2JJ1 - chains D and G of the 7 polymer chains in the assembly; structure by X-ray diffraction, 2.70 A resolution.

== Chain D ==
Name: ATP synthase subunit beta
Source organism: Bos taurus
Notes: EC 3.6.1.34
UniProtKB: P00829 (ATPB_BOVIN); residues -3 to 478 here correspond to UniProt positions 47-528 (UniProt number = residue number + 50)
Chain sequence (482 residues; each row starts with the number of its first residue; numbers below 1 keep their minus sign (Ala-3 is residue -3)):
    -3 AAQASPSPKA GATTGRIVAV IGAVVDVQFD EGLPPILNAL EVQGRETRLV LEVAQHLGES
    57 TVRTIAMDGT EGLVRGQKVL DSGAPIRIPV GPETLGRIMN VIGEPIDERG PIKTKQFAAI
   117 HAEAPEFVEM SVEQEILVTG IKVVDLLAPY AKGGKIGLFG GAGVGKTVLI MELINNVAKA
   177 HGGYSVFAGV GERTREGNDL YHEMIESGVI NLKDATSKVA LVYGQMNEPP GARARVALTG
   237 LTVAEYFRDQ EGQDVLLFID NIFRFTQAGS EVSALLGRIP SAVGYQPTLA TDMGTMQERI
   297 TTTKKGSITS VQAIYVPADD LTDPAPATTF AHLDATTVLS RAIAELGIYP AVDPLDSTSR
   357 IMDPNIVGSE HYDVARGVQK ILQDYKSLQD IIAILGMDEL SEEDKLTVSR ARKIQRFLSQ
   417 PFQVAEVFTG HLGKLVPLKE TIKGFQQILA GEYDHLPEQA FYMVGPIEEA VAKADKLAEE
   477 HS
Not modelled in the structure: -3 to 8, 476-478
Ion coordination: Mg2+: Thr163 (together with ADP)
Residues lining bound ligands: ADP (adenosine-5'-diphosphate): Gly157, Ala158, Gly159, Val160, Gly161, Lys162, Thr163, Val164, Arg189, Tyr345, Pro346, Phe418, Ala421, Phe424, Thr425
Swiss-Prot annotation at these positions:
  - binding site (ADP): Gly159, Val160, Gly161, Lys162, Thr163, Val164
  - binding site (ATP): Gly159, Gly161, Lys162, Thr163, Val164, Arg189
  - binding site (phosphate): Gly159, Val160, Gly161, Lys162, Thr163
  - binding site (Mg(2+)): Thr163, Glu188
  - modified residue: Lys74 (N6-acetyllysine), Lys111 (N6-acetyllysine), Lys148 (N6-acetyllysine), Lys209 (N6-acetyllysine), Lys214 (N6-acetyllysine), Thr262 (Phosphothreonine), Ser365 (Phosphoserine), Lys376 (N6-acetyllysine), Ser383 (Phosphoserine), Lys430 (N6-acetyllysine), Lys435 (N6-acetyllysine), Lys472 (N6-acetyllysine)
  - glycosylation: Ser56 (O-linked (GlcNAc) serine)

== Chain G ==
Name: ATP synthase gamma chain
Source organism: Bos taurus
Notes: EC 3.6.1.34
UniProtKB: P05631 (ATPG_BOVIN); residues 1-272 here correspond to UniProt positions 26-297 (UniProt number = residue number + 25)
Chain sequence (272 residues; row label = number of the first residue in the row):
     1 ATLKDITRRL KSIKNIQKIT KSMKMVAAAK YARAERELKP ARVYGVGSLA LYEKADIKTP
    61 EDKKKHLIIG VSSDRGLCGA IHSSVAKQMK SEAANLAAAG KEVKIIGVGD KIRSILHRTH
   121 SDQFLVTFKE VGRRPPTFGD ASVIALELLN SGYEFDEGSI IFNRFRSVIS YKTEEKPIFS
   181 LDTISSAESM SIYDDIDADV LRNYQEYSLA NIIYYSLKES TTSEQSARMT AMDNASKNAS
   241 EMIDKLTLTF NRTRQAVITK ELIEIISGAA AL
Not modelled in the structure: 48-71, 90-105, 116-128, 141-160, 174-205
Residues lining bound ligands: piceatannol (PIT): Ala256, Thr259, Lys260, Ile263, Glu264
Swiss-Prot annotation at these positions:
  - modified residue: Lys14 (N6-acetyllysine), Lys24 (N6-succinyllysine), Lys30 (N6-acetyllysine), Lys90 (N6-acetyllysine), Ser121 (Phosphoserine), Lys129 (N6-acetyllysine), Lys172 (N6-acetyllysine), Lys245 (N6-succinyllysine)

== How chain D and chain G interact ==
Contacting residue pairs (21; chain D residue first):
  Gly273(D) - Leu272(G)
  Arg274(D) - Leu272(G)
  Ile275(D) - Ala269(G)  hydrophobic
  Ile275(D) - Leu272(G)  hydrophobic
  Pro276(D) - Ile265(G)
  Pro276(D) - Gly268(G)
  Pro276(D) - Ala269(G)
  Ser277(D) - Ile265(G)
  Ala278(D) - Glu261(G)
  Val279(D) - Glu261(G)
  Asp386(D) - Arg8(G)  salt bridge
  Asp386(D) - Ser12(G)
  Asp386(D) - Ile16(G)
  Ile387(D) - Asn15(G)
  Ile387(D) - Ile19(G)  hydrophobic
  Ile390(D) - Ile16(G)  hydrophobic
  Leu391(D) - Ile19(G)  hydrophobic
  Leu391(D) - Leu77(G)
  Leu391(D) - Met232(G)  hydrophobic
  Glu395(D) - Met23(G)
  Glu395(D) - Arg75(G)  salt bridge
Also at the interface, not in a pair above, chain D (13 interface residues in all): Ala270
Also at the interface, not in a pair above, chain G (18 interface residues in all): Thr20, Gly76, Arg133, Glu264

== In short ==
13 residues of chain D and 18 residues of chain G are in contact, with 2 salt bridges. Polar pairs include
Asp386(D)-Arg8(G) and Glu395(D)-Arg75(G). Chain D binds ADP. Ligands of chain G: piceatannol.
Chain D is ATP synthase subunit beta and chain G is ATP synthase gamma chain, both from Bos taurus; the
structure, The Structure of F1-ATPase inhibited by piceatannol, was determined by X-ray diffraction (same
publication as 2JIZ and 2JJ2).
